PDB entry 6KP3 | X-ray diffraction, 2.20 A resolution | chains A and B

[Chain A]
Molecule: Programmed cell death 6-interacting protein
Source organism: Homo sapiens
Notes: fragment: bro1 domain
UniProtKB: Q8WUM4 (PDC6I_HUMAN); numbering as in UniProt (aligned over 1-359)
Amino-acid sequence (372 residues; row label = number of the first residue in the row; numbers below 1 keep their minus sign (Met-12 is residue -12)):
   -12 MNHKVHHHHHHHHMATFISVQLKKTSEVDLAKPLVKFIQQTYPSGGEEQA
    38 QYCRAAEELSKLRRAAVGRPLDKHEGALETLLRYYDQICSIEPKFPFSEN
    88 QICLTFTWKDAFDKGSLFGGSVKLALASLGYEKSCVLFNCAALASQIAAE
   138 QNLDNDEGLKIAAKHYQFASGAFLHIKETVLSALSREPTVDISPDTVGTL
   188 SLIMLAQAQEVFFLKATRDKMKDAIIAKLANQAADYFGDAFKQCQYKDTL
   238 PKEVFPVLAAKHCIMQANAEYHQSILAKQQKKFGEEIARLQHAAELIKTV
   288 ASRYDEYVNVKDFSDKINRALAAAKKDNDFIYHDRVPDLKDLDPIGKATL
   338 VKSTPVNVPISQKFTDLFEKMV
Unresolved in the structure: -12 to 1, 359
Sequence notes: initiating methionine (-12); expression tag (-11 to 0)

[Chain B]
Molecule: C' protein
Source organism: Murine respirovirus
UniProtKB: Q5ECE0 (Q5ECE0_9MONO); residues 98-204 here correspond to UniProt positions 109-215 (UniProt number = residue number + 11)
Amino-acid sequence (119 residues; each row starts with the number of its first residue):
    86 MNHKVHHHHHHHHMLETLINKIYTGPLGEELVQTLYLRIWAMEETPESLK
   136 ILQMREDIRDQVLKMKTERWLRTLIRGEKTKLKDFQKRYEEVHPYLMKEK
   186 VEQVIMEEAWSLAAHIVQE
Unresolved in the structure: 86-91, 204
Sequence notes: initiating methionine (86); expression tag (87-97)

[Interface between chain A and chain B]
Residue-residue contacts - 20 pairs, chain A then chain B:
  Asp143(A) with Trp125(B), hydrogen bond
  Leu146(A) with Trp125(B)
  Lys147(A) with Trp125(B), hydrogen bond (side chain-backbone)
  Lys151(A) with Glu128(B), salt bridge
  Phe199(A) with Leu122(B); Trp125(B), hydrophobic; Ala126(B), hydrophobic
  Lys202(A) with Tyr121(B), hydrogen bond; Leu122(B); Trp125(B)
  Asp206(A) with Tyr121(B), hydrogen bond
  Met208(A) with Gln118(B); Tyr121(B), hydrophobic; Leu122(B), hydrophobic
  Lys209(A) with Gln118(B), hydrogen bond (backbone-side chain)
  Ile212(A) with Gln118(B)
  Leu216(A) with Leu122(B), hydrophobic
  Leu337(A) with Thr119(B); Leu122(B), hydrophobic; Arg123(B)
Also at the interface, not in a pair above, chain A (15 interface residues in all): Lys215, Ala335, Lys339
Also at the interface, not in a pair above, chain B (11 interface residues in all): Glu115, Met127, Leu137

[Overview]
15 residues of chain A face 11 of chain B across their interface, with 5 hydrogen bonds and 1 salt bridge.
Among the polar pairs are Lys151(A)-Glu128(B), Asp143(A)-Trp125(B) and Lys147(A)-Trp125(B).
Chain A is Programmed cell death 6-interacting protein (Homo sapiens) and chain B is C' protein (Murine
respirovirus); the structure, Structure of sendai virus Y3/alix-BRO1 domain complex, was determined by X-ray
diffraction.
